1S9K - chains A and C of the 5 polymer chains in the assembly; structure by X-ray diffraction, 3.10 A resolution.

Chain A:
Molecule: Human IL-2 ARRE1 Promoter Element, Plus Strand
Sequence (20 nucleotides; row label = number of the first residue in the row):
  4001 TTTGAAAATATGTGTAATAG

Chain C:
Protein: Nuclear factor of activated T-cells, cytoplasmic 2
Organism: Homo sapiens
Reference sequence: Q13469 (NFAC2_HUMAN); numbering as in UniProt (aligned over 399-678)
Sequence (280 residues; numbered 399 to 678; the number before each row is that of its first residue):
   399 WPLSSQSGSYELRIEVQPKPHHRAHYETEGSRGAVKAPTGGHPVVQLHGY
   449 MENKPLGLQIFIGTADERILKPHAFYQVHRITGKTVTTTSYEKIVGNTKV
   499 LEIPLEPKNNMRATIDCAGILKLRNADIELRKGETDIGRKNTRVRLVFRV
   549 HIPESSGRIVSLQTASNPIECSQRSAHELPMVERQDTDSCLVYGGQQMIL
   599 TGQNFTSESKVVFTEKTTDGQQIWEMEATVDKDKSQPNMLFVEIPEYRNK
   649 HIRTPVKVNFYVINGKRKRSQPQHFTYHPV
Swiss-Prot annotation at these positions:
  - DNA-binding region: Arg421 to Gly428
  - motif: Lys664 to Lys666 (Nuclear localization signal)

Interface between chain A and chain C:
Contacting residue pairs (12; chain A residue first):
  DT4001(A) with Ser429(C), phosphate contact
  DT4002(A) with Arg430(C), salt bridge to the phosphate; Gly431(C), hydrogen bond to the phosphate
  DT4003(A) with Arg421(C), base contact; Arg430(C), salt bridge to the phosphate
  DG4004(A) with Arg421(C), hydrogen bond to the base; Gln571(C), base contact
  DA4005(A) with Arg421(C), base contact; Gln571(C), hydrogen bond to the base
  DA4010(A) with Arg537(C), base contact
  DT4011(A) with Arg537(C), hydrogen bond to the sugar
  DG4012(A) with Arg665(C), sugar contact
Other interface residues (no listed pair), chain C (9 interface residues in all): Lys434, Ala524

Summary:
8 residues of chain A and 9 residues of chain C are in contact, with 4 hydrogen bonds and 2 salt bridges.
Polar contacts include DG4004(A)-Arg421(C), DA4005(A)-Gln571(C) and DT4011(A)-Arg537(C). Curated annotation
(UniProt) lists a DNA-binding region on chain C.
Here chain A is Human IL-2 ARRE1 Promoter Element, Plus Strand and chain C is Nuclear factor of activated
T-cells, cytoplasmic 2 (Homo sapiens). Entry 1S9K (Crystal Structure of Human NFAT1 and Fos-Jun on the IL-2
ARRE1 Site) was determined by X-ray diffraction.
